7RIM - chains A and E of the 13 polymer chains in the assembly; structure by X-ray diffraction, 2.90 A resolution.

Chain A:
Protein: DNA-directed RNA polymerase II subunit RPB1
Organism: Saccharomyces cerevisiae (strain ATCC 204508 / S288c)
Notes: EC 2.7.7.6
Reference sequence: P04050 (RPB1_YEAST); numbering as in UniProt (aligned over 1-1733)
Chain sequence (1733 residues; each row starts with the number of its first residue):
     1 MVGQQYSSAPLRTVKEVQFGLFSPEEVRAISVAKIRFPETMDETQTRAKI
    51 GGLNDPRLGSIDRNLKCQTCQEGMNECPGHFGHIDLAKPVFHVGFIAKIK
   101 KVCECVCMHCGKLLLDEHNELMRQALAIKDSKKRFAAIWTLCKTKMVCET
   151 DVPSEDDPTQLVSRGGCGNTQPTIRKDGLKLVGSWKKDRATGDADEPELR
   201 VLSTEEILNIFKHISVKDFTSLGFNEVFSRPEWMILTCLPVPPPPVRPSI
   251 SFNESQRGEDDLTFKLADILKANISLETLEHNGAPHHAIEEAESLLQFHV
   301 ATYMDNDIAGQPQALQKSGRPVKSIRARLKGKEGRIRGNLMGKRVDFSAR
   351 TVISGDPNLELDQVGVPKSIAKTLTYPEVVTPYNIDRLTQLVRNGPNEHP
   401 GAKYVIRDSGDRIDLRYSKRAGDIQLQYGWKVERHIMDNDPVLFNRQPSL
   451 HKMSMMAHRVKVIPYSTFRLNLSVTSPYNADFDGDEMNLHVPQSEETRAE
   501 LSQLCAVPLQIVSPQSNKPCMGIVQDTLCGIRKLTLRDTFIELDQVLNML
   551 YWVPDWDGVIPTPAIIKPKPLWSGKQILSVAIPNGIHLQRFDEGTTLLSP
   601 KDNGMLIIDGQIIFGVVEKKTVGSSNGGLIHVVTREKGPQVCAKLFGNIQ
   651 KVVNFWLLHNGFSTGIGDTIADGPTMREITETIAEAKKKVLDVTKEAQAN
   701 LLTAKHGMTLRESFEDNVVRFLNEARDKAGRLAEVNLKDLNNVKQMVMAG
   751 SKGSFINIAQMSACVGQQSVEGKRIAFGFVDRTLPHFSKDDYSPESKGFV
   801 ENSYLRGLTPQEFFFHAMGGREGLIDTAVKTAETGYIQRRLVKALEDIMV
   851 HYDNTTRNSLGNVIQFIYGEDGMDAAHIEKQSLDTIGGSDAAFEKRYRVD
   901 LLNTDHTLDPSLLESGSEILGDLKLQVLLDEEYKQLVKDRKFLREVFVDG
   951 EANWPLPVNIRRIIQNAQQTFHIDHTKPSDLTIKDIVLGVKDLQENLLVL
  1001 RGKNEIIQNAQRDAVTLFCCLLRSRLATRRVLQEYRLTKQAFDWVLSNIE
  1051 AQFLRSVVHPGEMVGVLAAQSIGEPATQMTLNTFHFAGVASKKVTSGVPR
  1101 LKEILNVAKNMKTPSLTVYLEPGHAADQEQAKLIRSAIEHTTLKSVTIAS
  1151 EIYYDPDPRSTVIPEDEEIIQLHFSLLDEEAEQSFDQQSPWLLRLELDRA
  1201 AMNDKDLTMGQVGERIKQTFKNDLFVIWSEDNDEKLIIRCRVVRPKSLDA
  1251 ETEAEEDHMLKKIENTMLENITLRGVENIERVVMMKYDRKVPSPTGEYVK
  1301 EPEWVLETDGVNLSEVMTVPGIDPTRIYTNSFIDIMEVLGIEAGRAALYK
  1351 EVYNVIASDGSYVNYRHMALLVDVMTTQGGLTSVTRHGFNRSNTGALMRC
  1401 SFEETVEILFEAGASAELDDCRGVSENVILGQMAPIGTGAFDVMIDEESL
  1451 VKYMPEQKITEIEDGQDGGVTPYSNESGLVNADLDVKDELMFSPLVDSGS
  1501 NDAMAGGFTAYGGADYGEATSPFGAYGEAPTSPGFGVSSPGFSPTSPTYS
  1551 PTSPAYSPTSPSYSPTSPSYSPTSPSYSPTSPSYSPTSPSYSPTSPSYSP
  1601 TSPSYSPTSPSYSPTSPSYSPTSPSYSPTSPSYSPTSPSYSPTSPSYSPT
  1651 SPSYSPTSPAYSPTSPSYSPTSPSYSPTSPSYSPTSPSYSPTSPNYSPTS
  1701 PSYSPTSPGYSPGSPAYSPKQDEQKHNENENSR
Not modelled in the structure: 1-2, 154-160, 187-198, 250-256, 1082-1091, 1177-1187, 1244-1256, 1447-1733
Ion coordination: Zn2+ site 1: Cys67, Cys70, Cys77, His80; Zn2+ site 2: Cys107, Cys110, Cys167; Mg2+: Asp483, Asp485 (shared with 1 residue of chain R)
Small-molecule neighbours: 5N0 (3-({3-[(3-{[4-({4-[(4-{[4-({(2R)-2-amino-4-[(1-methyl-4-{[1-methyl-4-({1-methyl-4-[(1-methyl-1H-imidazole-2-carbonyl)amino]-1H-imidazole-2-carbonyl}amino)-1H-pyrrole-2-carbonyl]amino}-1H-pyrrole-2-carbonyl)amino]butanoyl}amino)-1-methyl-1H-imidazole-2-carbonyl]amino}-1-methyl-1H-pyrrole-2-carbonyl)amino]-1-methyl-1H-pyrrole-2-carbonyl}amino)-1-methyl-1H-pyrrole-2-carbonyl]amino}propyl)(methyl)amino]propyl}carbamoyl)benzoic acid): Arg1386, His1387, Glu1404
UniProt features mapped onto this chain:
  - region: Pro248 to Asp260 (Lid loop), Asn306 to Lys323 (Rudder loop), Pro810 to Glu822 (Bridging helix)
  - binding site (Zn(2+)): Cys67, Cys70, Cys77, His80, Cys107, Cys110, Cys148, Cys167
  - binding site (Mg(2+)): Asp481, Asp483, Asp485
  - modified residue: Thr1471 (Phosphothreonine)
  - cross-link (Glycyl lysine isopeptide (Lys-Gly)): Lys695 (interchain with G-Cter in ubiquitin), Lys1246 (interchain with G-Cter in ubiquitin), Lys1350 (interchain with G-Cter in ubiquitin)
From the paper describing this entry:
  - binding site for 5N0: His1387

Chain E:
Protein: DNA-directed RNA polymerases I, II, and III subunit RPABC1
Organism: Saccharomyces cerevisiae (strain ATCC 204508 / S288c)
Reference sequence: P20434 (RPAB1_YEAST); residues 1-215 here = UniProt positions 1-215
Chain sequence (215 residues; numbered 1 to 215; the number before each row is that of its first residue):
     1 MDQENERNISRLWRAFRTVKEMVKDRGYFITQEEVELPLEDFKAKYCDSM
    51 GRPQRKMMSFQANPTEESISKFPDMGSLWVEFCDEPSVGVKTMKTFVIHI
   101 QEKNFQTGIFVYQNNITPSAMKLVPSIPPATIETFNEAALVVNITHHELV
   151 PKHIRLSSDEKRELLKRYRLKESQLPRIQRADPVALYLGLKRGEVVKIIR
   201 KSETSGRYASYRICM
Not modelled in the structure: 1-3

Chain A / chain E interface:
Residue-residue contacts (82; chain A residue first):
  Asp853(A) with Arg169(E), salt bridge
  Thr855(A) with Tyr168(E)
  Arg857(A) with Tyr168(E), hydrogen bond (side chain-backbone); Leu170(E); Gln174(E), hydrogen bond
  Gly861(A) with Gln174(E)
  Asn862(A) with Ser173(E); Gln174(E)
  Val863(A) with Leu170(E), hydrophobic; Gln174(E), hydrogen bond (backbone-backbone); Pro176(E)
  Gln865(A) with Tyr208(E)
  Phe866(A) with Tyr168(E); Leu175(E), hydrophobic; Tyr208(E), hydrogen bond (backbone-side chain); Ser210(E); Tyr211(E), hydrophobic
  Ile867(A) with Tyr208(E)
  Gly869(A) with Thr204(E), hydrogen bond (backbone-side chain)
  Glu870(A) with Arg200(E), salt bridge; Ser202(E), hydrogen bond; Thr204(E); Ser205(E), hydrogen bond (backbone-side chain); Tyr208(E)
  Asp871(A) with Thr204(E), hydrogen bond (backbone-side chain)
  Phe942(A) with Gly206(E); Arg207(E)
  Glu945(A) with Lys201(E), hydrogen bond (backbone-side chain)
  Val946(A) with Lys201(E); Gly206(E)
  Trp954(A) with Glu203(E)
  Asn1004(A) with Arg167(E)
  Ile1006(A) with Glu163(E); Leu164(E), hydrophobic; Arg167(E); Tyr168(E), hydrophobic
  Ile1007(A) with Arg167(E)
  Asp1013(A) with Ser205(E); Arg207(E), salt bridge
  Ala1014(A) with Ser205(E)
  Thr1016(A) with Ser205(E)
  Leu1017(A) with Glu203(E); Thr204(E); Ser205(E), hydrogen bond (backbone-backbone); Gly206(E)
  Met1317(A) with Val142(E)
  Thr1318(A) with Arg11(E), hydrogen bond; Arg14(E); Ala138(E); Val142(E)
  Pro1324(A) with Val142(E), hydrophobic; His147(E)
  Thr1325(A) with His146(E); His147(E); Glu148(E), hydrogen bond (backbone-backbone)
  Arg1326(A) with Glu148(E)
  Ile1327(A) with His147(E), hydrogen bond (backbone-side chain)
  Glu1337(A) with Pro183(E)
  Val1338(A) with Ile144(E); Pro183(E)
  Leu1339(A) with His147(E); Val150(E); Val184(E)
  Gly1340(A) with Asp182(E); Pro183(E)
  Ile1341(A) with Asp182(E), hydrogen bond (backbone-side chain); Arg212(E)
  Glu1342(A) with Arg200(E), salt bridge; Arg212(E), salt bridge
  Ala1343(A) with Leu149(E)
  Arg1345(A) with Arg200(E)
  Tyr1349(A) with Glu203(E)
  Tyr1365(A) with Glu203(E); Thr204(E)
  Thr1376(A) with Arg212(E)
  Thr1377(A) with Pro176(E); Arg177(E), hydrogen bond (backbone-backbone); Arg212(E)
  Gln1378(A) with Arg177(E); Arg212(E)
  Gly1379(A) with Arg177(E); Gln179(E)
Other interface residues (no listed pair), chain A (55 interface residues in all): Leu860, Phe947, Leu956, Ala1010, Val1319, Tyr1328, Ile1335, Met1336, Ala1346, Ala1347, Arg1366, Gly1380
Other interface residues (no listed pair), chain E (43 interface residues in all): Val141, Pro151, His153, Ile178, Ile198, Ala209

Summary:
Chain A and chain E form an interface of 55 and 43 residues respectively, with 15 hydrogen bonds and 5 salt
bridges. Polar contacts include Asp853(A)-Arg169(E), Glu870(A)-Arg200(E) and Asp1013(A)-Arg207(E). Bound to
chain A: compound 5N0. From UniProt: 8 Zn2+-binding residues and 3 Mg2+-binding residues on chain A. From the
paper: a binding site for 5N0 at His1387(A).
Chain A is DNA-directed RNA polymerase II subunit RPB1 and chain E is DNA-directed RNA polymerases I, II, and
III subunit RPABC1, both from Saccharomyces cerevisiae (strain ATCC 204508 / S288c); the structure, RNA
polymerase II elongation complex with hairpin polyamide Py-Im 1, scaffold 1, was determined by X-ray
diffraction together with 7RIP, 7RIQ, 7RIW, 7RIX and 7RIY from the same study.
